Entry 7UXZ (X-ray diffraction, 1.73 A resolution); this record covers chains AAA and BBB.

# Chain AAA (and BBB)
Name: Nucleoprotein
Organism: Severe acute respiratory syndrome coronavirus 2
Notes: chain BBB of this document is another copy of the same molecule, construct and numbering; everything in this record applies to it too
Reference sequence: P0DTC9 (NCAP_SARS2); numbering as in UniProt (aligned over 251-364)
Sequence (114 residues; row label = number of the first residue in the row):
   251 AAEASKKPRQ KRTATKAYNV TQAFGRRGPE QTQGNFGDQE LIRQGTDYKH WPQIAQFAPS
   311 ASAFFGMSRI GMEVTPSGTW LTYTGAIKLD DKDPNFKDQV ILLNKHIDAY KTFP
Unresolved in the structure: 251-255
Bound ions: Na+ near Asn354 (its only coordinating residue here)
Small-molecule neighbours: GKP ((2R,3R)-2,3-bis{[(2E)-3-(3,4-dihydroxyphenyl)prop-2-enoyl]oxy}butanedioic acid): Asn269, Thr271, Arg276, Arg277, Gln289, Ile292, Phe363, Pro364
What the authors report for this chain:
  - binding site for GKP: Thr271, Arg276, Arg277, Gln289, Phe363, Pro364
  - conformationally variable residues (side-chain flip): Arg276, Gln289, Arg293, Phe363, Pro364

# Interface between chain AAA and chain BBB
Pairs across the interface (138):
  Arg259(AAA) - Ala313(BBB)
  Arg259(AAA) - Met317(BBB)
  Gln260(AAA) - Gln306(BBB)  hydrogen bond (side chain-backbone)
  Gln260(AAA) - Phe307(BBB)
  Gln260(AAA) - Ala308(BBB)
  Gln260(AAA) - Pro309(BBB)
  Gln260(AAA) - Ser310(BBB)  hydrogen bond (backbone-backbone)
  Gln260(AAA) - Ala313(BBB)
  Gln260(AAA) - Met317(BBB)
  Gln260(AAA) - Ile337(BBB)
  Lys261(AAA) - Ala305(BBB)  hydrogen bond (side chain-backbone)
  Lys261(AAA) - Gln306(BBB)
  Lys261(AAA) - Ala308(BBB)  hydrogen bond (side chain-backbone)
  Arg262(AAA) - Ser310(BBB)  hydrogen bond (backbone-side chain)
  Arg262(AAA) - Ser312(BBB)
  Arg262(AAA) - Ala313(BBB)
  Thr263(AAA) - Ser312(BBB)
  Ala264(AAA) - Ser312(BBB)  hydrogen bond (backbone-side chain)
  Phe274(AAA) - Ser312(BBB)
  Phe274(AAA) - Ala313(BBB)  hydrophobic
  Phe274(AAA) - Gly316(BBB)
  Phe274(AAA) - Met317(BBB)  hydrophobic
  Arg277(AAA) - Gly316(BBB)  hydrogen bond (side chain-backbone)
  Gly278(AAA) - Arg319(BBB)  hydrogen bond (backbone-side chain)
  Pro279(AAA) - Arg319(BBB)
  Glu280(AAA) - Arg319(BBB)  hydrogen bond (backbone-side chain)
  Gln281(AAA) - Arg319(BBB)
  Gln283(AAA) - Arg319(BBB)  hydrogen bond (backbone-side chain)
  Gly284(AAA) - Gly316(BBB)
  Gly284(AAA) - Met317(BBB)
  Gly284(AAA) - Ser318(BBB)
  Asn285(AAA) - Ser318(BBB)
  Asn285(AAA) - Arg319(BBB)
  Asn285(AAA) - Ile320(BBB)  hydrogen bond (side chain-backbone)
  Phe286(AAA) - Phe315(BBB)
  Phe286(AAA) - Ile320(BBB)  hydrophobic
  Thr296(AAA) - Ser312(BBB)
  Trp301(AAA) - Ala311(BBB)
  Trp301(AAA) - Ser312(BBB)
  Ile304(AAA) - Phe315(BBB)
  Ala305(AAA) - Lys261(BBB)  hydrogen bond (backbone-side chain)
  Gln306(AAA) - Gln260(BBB)  hydrogen bond (backbone-side chain)
  Gln306(AAA) - Lys261(BBB)
  Phe307(AAA) - Gln260(BBB)
  Phe307(AAA) - Phe315(BBB)  hydrophobic
  Phe307(AAA) - Leu331(BBB)  hydrophobic
  Ala308(AAA) - Gln260(BBB)
  Ala308(AAA) - Lys261(BBB)  hydrogen bond (backbone-side chain)
  Ala308(AAA) - Ala311(BBB)  hydrophobic
  Ala308(AAA) - Phe314(BBB)  hydrophobic
  Ala308(AAA) - Phe315(BBB)
  Pro309(AAA) - Gln260(BBB)
  Pro309(AAA) - Phe314(BBB)
  Ser310(AAA) - Gln260(BBB)  hydrogen bond (backbone-backbone)
  Ser310(AAA) - Lys261(BBB)
  Ser310(AAA) - Arg262(BBB)  hydrogen bond (side chain-backbone)
  Ala311(AAA) - Trp301(BBB)
  Ala311(AAA) - Ala308(BBB)  hydrophobic
  Ser312(AAA) - Arg262(BBB)
  Ser312(AAA) - Thr263(BBB)
  Ser312(AAA) - Ala264(BBB)  hydrogen bond (side chain-backbone)
  Ser312(AAA) - Phe274(BBB)
  Ser312(AAA) - Thr296(BBB)
  Ser312(AAA) - Trp301(BBB)
  Ala313(AAA) - Arg259(BBB)
  Ala313(AAA) - Gln260(BBB)
  Ala313(AAA) - Arg262(BBB)
  Ala313(AAA) - Phe274(BBB)  hydrophobic
  Phe314(AAA) - Pro309(BBB)
  Phe315(AAA) - Phe286(BBB)
  Phe315(AAA) - Ile304(BBB)
  Phe315(AAA) - Phe307(BBB)  hydrophobic
  Phe315(AAA) - Ala308(BBB)
  Gly316(AAA) - Phe274(BBB)
  Gly316(AAA) - Arg277(BBB)  hydrogen bond (backbone-side chain)
  Gly316(AAA) - Gly284(BBB)
  Met317(AAA) - Arg259(BBB)
  Met317(AAA) - Gln260(BBB)
  Met317(AAA) - Phe274(BBB)  hydrophobic
  Met317(AAA) - Gly284(BBB)
  Ser318(AAA) - Gly284(BBB)
  Ser318(AAA) - Asn285(BBB)
  Ser318(AAA) - Tyr333(BBB)  hydrogen bond
  Arg319(AAA) - Gly278(BBB)  hydrogen bond (side chain-backbone)
  Arg319(AAA) - Pro279(BBB)
  Arg319(AAA) - Glu280(BBB)  hydrogen bond (side chain-backbone)
  Arg319(AAA) - Gln281(BBB)
  Arg319(AAA) - Gln283(BBB)  hydrogen bond (side chain-backbone)
  Arg319(AAA) - Asn285(BBB)
  Ile320(AAA) - Asn285(BBB)  hydrogen bond (backbone-side chain)
  Ile320(AAA) - Phe286(BBB)  hydrophobic
  Ile320(AAA) - Ile357(BBB)
  Gly321(AAA) - Ile357(BBB)
  Met322(AAA) - Val350(BBB)  hydrophobic
  Met322(AAA) - Leu353(BBB)  hydrophobic
  Met322(AAA) - Asn354(BBB)
  Ser327(AAA) - Lys338(BBB)  hydrogen bond (backbone-side chain)
  Thr329(AAA) - Lys338(BBB)
  Thr329(AAA) - Leu339(BBB)  hydrogen bond (backbone-backbone)
  Thr329(AAA) - Phe346(BBB)
  Trp330(AAA) - Ala336(BBB)  hydrophobic
  Trp330(AAA) - Ile337(BBB)
  Trp330(AAA) - Lys338(BBB)
  Leu331(AAA) - Phe307(BBB)  hydrophobic
  Leu331(AAA) - Ala336(BBB)
  Leu331(AAA) - Ile337(BBB)  hydrogen bond (backbone-backbone)
  Leu331(AAA) - Leu339(BBB)
  Thr332(AAA) - Gly335(BBB)
  Tyr333(AAA) - Met317(BBB)
  Tyr333(AAA) - Ser318(BBB)  hydrogen bond
  Tyr333(AAA) - Tyr333(BBB)  hydrophobic
  Tyr333(AAA) - Thr334(BBB)
  Tyr333(AAA) - Gly335(BBB)  hydrogen bond (backbone-backbone)
  Tyr333(AAA) - Ala336(BBB)
  Tyr333(AAA) - Ile337(BBB)  hydrophobic
  Thr334(AAA) - Tyr333(BBB)
  Thr334(AAA) - Thr334(BBB)
  Gly335(AAA) - Thr332(BBB)
  Gly335(AAA) - Tyr333(BBB)  hydrogen bond (backbone-backbone)
  Ala336(AAA) - Thr282(BBB)
  Ala336(AAA) - Trp330(BBB)  hydrophobic
  Ala336(AAA) - Leu331(BBB)
  Ala336(AAA) - Tyr333(BBB)
  Ile337(AAA) - Gln260(BBB)
  Ile337(AAA) - Trp330(BBB)
  Ile337(AAA) - Leu331(BBB)  hydrogen bond (backbone-backbone)
  Ile337(AAA) - Tyr333(BBB)  hydrophobic
  Lys338(AAA) - Ser327(BBB)  hydrogen bond (side chain-backbone)
  Lys338(AAA) - Gly328(BBB)
  Lys338(AAA) - Thr329(BBB)
  Lys338(AAA) - Trp330(BBB)
  Leu339(AAA) - Thr329(BBB)  hydrogen bond (backbone-backbone)
  Phe346(AAA) - Thr329(BBB)
  Val350(AAA) - Met322(BBB)  hydrophobic
  Leu353(AAA) - Met322(BBB)  hydrophobic
  Asn354(AAA) - Met322(BBB)  hydrogen bond
  Ile357(AAA) - Ile320(BBB)
  Ile357(AAA) - Gly321(BBB)
Interface residues without a listed pair, chain AAA (57 interface residues in all): Gly328, Asp341, Asp358
Interface residues without a listed pair, chain BBB (58 interface residues in all): Asp341, Asp358

# Summary
Chain AAA and chain BBB form an interface of 57 and 58 residues respectively, with 33 hydrogen bonds. Among
the polar pairs are Gln260(AAA)-Gln306(BBB), Lys261(AAA)-Ala305(BBB) and Lys261(AAA)-Ala308(BBB). Ligands of
chain AAA: compound GKP. The paper reports a binding site for GKP at Thr271(AAA), Arg276(AAA) and Arg277(AAA)
among others; conformational variability at Arg276(AAA), Gln289(AAA) and Arg293(AAA) among others.
Chain AAA and chain BBB are both Nucleoprotein (Severe acute respiratory syndrome coronavirus 2); the
structure, Crystal structure of SARS-CoV-2 nucleocapsid protein C-terminal domain complexed with Chicoric
acid, was determined by X-ray diffraction together with 7UXX from the same study.
